PDB entry 5VLJ | electron microscopy, 10.50 A resolution (very low resolution: no residue pairs are listed; an interface is given only as per-side residue counts) | chains B and C of the 3 polymer chains in the assembly

# Chain B (and C)
Protein: Nuclear distribution protein PAC1
From: Saccharomyces cerevisiae
Notes: chain C of this document is another copy of the same molecule, construct and numbering; everything in this record applies to it too
Reference sequence: A6ZPA6 (LIS1_YEAS7); residues 140-493 here = UniProt positions 140-493
Sequence (354 residues; each row starts with the number of its first residue):
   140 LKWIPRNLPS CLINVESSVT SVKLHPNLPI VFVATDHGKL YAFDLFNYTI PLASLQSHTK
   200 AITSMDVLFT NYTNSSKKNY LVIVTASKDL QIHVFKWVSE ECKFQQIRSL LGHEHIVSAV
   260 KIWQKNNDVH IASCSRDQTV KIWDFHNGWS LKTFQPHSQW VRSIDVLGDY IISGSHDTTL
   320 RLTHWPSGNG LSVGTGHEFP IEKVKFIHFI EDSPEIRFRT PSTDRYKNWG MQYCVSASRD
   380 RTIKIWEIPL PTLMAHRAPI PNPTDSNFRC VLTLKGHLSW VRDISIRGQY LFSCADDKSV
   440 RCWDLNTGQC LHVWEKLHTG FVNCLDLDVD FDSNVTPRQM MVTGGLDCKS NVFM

# Interface between chain B and chain C
At this resolution (10 A) residue pairs are not listed: 17 residues of chain B and 17 of chain C lie at the interface.

# Summary
The chain B/chain C interface involves 17 residues from each chain.
Both chains are Nuclear distribution protein PAC1 (Saccharomyces cerevisiae). Entry 5VLJ (Cryo-EM structure of
yeast cytoplasmic dynein with Walker B mutation at AAA3 in presence of ATP-VO4) was determined by electron
microscopy (same publication as 5VH9).
